1WWC - chain A; structure by X-ray diffraction, 1.90 A resolution.

== Chain A ==
Name: Protein (nt-3 growth factor receptor trkc)
Organism: Homo sapiens
Notes: fragment: ligand binding domain
Reference sequence: Q16288 (NTRK3_HUMAN); aligned to UniProt positions 297-414 over residues 297-414 (the alignment contains insertions or deletions, so no single offset holds)
Amino-acid sequence (118 residues; each row starts with the number of its first residue):
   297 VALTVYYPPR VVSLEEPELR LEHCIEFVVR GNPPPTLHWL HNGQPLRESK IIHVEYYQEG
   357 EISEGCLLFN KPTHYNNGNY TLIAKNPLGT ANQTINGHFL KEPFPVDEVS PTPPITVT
Not modelled in the structure: 297-299, 405-414
Construct notes: engineered mutation Val402 (Phe410 in Q16288)
Curated features (UniProtKB/Swiss-Prot):
  - glycosylation (N-linked (GlcNAc...) asparagine): Asn375, Asn388
Disulfide bonds: Cys320-Cys362

== Overview ==
Chain A is Protein (nt-3 growth factor receptor trkc) (Homo sapiens); the structure, NT3 binding domain of
human trkc receptor, was determined by X-ray diffraction (same publication as 1WWA and 1WWB).
